Entry 6ZSY (X-ray diffraction, 0.93 A resolution); this record covers chain A.

Chain A:
Name: Protein grindelwald
Organism: Drosophila melanogaster
UniProtKB: Q9VJ83 (GRND_DROME); residues 30-81 here = UniProt positions 30-81
Chain sequence (52 residues; row label = number of the first residue in the row):
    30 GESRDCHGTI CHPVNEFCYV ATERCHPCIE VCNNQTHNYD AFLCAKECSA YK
Not modelled in the structure: 30-33
Cystine bridges: Cys-35/Cys-47, Cys-40/Cys-54, Cys-57/Cys-77, Cys-61/Cys-73
Swiss-Prot annotation at these positions:
  - glycosylation: Asn-63 (N-linked (GlcNAc...) asparagine)
From the paper describing this entry:
  - mutagenesis - F46A, H66A/N67A: abolished signaling in response to Egr-induced apoptosis
  - mutagenesis - H66A: decreased signaling
  - post-translational modification sites: Asn-63 (citing earlier work)

Summary:
From the paper: F46A and H66A/N67A abolish signaling in response to Egr-induced apoptosis; a modification site
at Asn-63.
Chain A is Protein grindelwald (Drosophila melanogaster); the structure, Crystal structure of the Grindelwald
extracellular domain complex, was determined by X-ray diffraction (same publication as 6ZSZ and 6ZT0).
